Entry 3ET5 (X-ray diffraction, 2.00 A resolution); this record covers chain A.

# Chain A
Molecule: Outer membrane protein P4, NADP phosphatase
Source organism: Haemophilus influenzae
Notes: EC 3.1.3.2
UniProt: Q4QMM5 (Q4QMM5_HAEI8); residues 2-254 here correspond to UniProt positions 22-274 (UniProt number = residue number + 20)
Sequence (255 residues; numbered 0 to 254; the number before each row is that of its first residue; numbering starts at 0):
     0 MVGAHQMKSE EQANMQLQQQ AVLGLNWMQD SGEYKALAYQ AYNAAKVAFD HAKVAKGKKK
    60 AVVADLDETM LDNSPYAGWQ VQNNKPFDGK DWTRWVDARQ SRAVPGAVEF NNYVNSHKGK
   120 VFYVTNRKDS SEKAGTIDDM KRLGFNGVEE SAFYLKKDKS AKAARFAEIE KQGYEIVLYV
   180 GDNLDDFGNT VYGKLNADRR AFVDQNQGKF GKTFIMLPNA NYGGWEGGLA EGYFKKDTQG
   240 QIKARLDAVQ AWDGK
Disordered / not traced: 0-10
Construct notes: initiating methionine (0); expression tag (1)
Bound ions: Mg2+: D64, D66, D181 (together with tungstate(VI)ion)
Residues lining bound ligands: tungstate(VI)ion (WO4): D64, L65, D66, V123, T124, N125, R126, K161, D181, D185, Y221

# Summary
Ligands of chain A: tungstate(VI)ion. The Mg2+ site is built by D64, D66 and D181.
Chain A is Outer membrane protein P4, NADP phosphatase (Haemophilus influenzae); the structure, Structure of
Recombinant Haemophilus Influenzae E(P4) Acid Phosphatase Complexed with tungstate, was determined by X-ray
diffraction.
